Entry 8SX3 (electron microscopy, 4.00 A resolution); this record covers chains A and C of the 5 polymer chains in the assembly.

Chain A:
Protein: W6-10 mouse Fab heavy chain
Organism: Mus musculus
Notes: antibody fragment or engineered binder
Sequence (224 residues; row label = number of the first residue in the row):
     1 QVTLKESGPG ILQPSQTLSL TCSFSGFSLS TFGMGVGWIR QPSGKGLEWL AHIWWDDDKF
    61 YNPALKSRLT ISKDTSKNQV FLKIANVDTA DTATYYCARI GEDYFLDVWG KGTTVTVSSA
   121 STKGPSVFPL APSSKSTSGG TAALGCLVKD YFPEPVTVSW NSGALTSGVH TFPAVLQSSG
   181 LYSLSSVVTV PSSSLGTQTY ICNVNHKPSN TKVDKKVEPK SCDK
Unresolved in the structure: 1, 119-224
Cystine bridges: Cys22-Cys97

Chain C:
Protein: 10E8-GT10.2 immunogen
Organism: synthetic construct
Sequence (187 residues; numbered 1 to 187; the number before each row is that of its first residue):
     1 TGNVTQEDII RALASPLIKD GMVDEDFAEY VIARENRSPT GLQAKGVGVA IPHTLGDYVR
    61 DNAISVGILD KPVNFSGWYQ SPDPVPVRVV FMLAGRTWDD IVIVLKWIKD VILDEEFMKR
   121 LLNMSDEEIY RQIYTRISKA PNLSGINFSR EYVRHLNGSG GSGLNDIFEA QKIEWHEGSG
   181 GHHHHHH
Unresolved in the structure: 1-3, 158-187
Glycans and other covalent adducts: N-acetylglucosamine (NAG) linked to Asn74

How chain A and chain C interact:
Contacting residue pairs (16; chain A residue first):
  Phe32(A) - Arg131(C)
  Phe32(A) - Tyr134(C)  hydrophobic
  Phe32(A) - Thr135(C)
  His52(A) - Glu127(C)  salt bridge
  Trp54(A) - Glu127(C)  hydrogen bond
  Trp54(A) - Arg131(C)
  Trp54(A) - Arg150(C)
  Trp55(A) - Arg131(C)
  Trp55(A) - Arg150(C)
  Asp56(A) - Arg150(C)  salt bridge
  Asp58(A) - Arg150(C)
  Phe60(A) - Glu127(C)
  Phe60(A) - Arg150(C)
  Tyr104(A) - Glu127(C)
  Tyr104(A) - Glu128(C)  hydrogen bond
  Tyr104(A) - Arg131(C)  hydrogen bond
Other interface residues (no listed pair), chain A (9 interface residues in all): Gly33
Other interface residues (no listed pair), chain C (7 interface residues in all): Tyr130

Summary:
9 residues of chain A face 7 of chain C across their interface; the contacts include 3 hydrogen bonds and 2
salt bridges. Among the polar pairs are His52(A)-Glu127(C), Asp56(A)-Arg150(C) and Trp54(A)-Glu127(C).
Covalently linked N-acetylglucosamine: at Asn74(C).
Here chain A is W6-10 mouse Fab heavy chain (Mus musculus) and chain C is 10E8-GT10.2 immunogen (synthetic
construct). Entry 8SX3 (10E8-GT10.2 immunogen in complex with human Fab 10E8 and mouse Fab W6-10) was
determined by electron microscopy together with 8TZN, 8U03, 8U08 and 8V2E from the same study.
